PDB entry 1XVD | X-ray diffraction, 2.30 A resolution | chains C and E of the 6 polymer chains in the assembly

# Chain C
Protein: Methane monooxygenase component A beta chain
Source organism: Methylococcus capsulatus
Notes: EC 1.14.13.25; fragment: beta subunit
UniProtKB: P18798 (MEMB_METCA); numbering as in UniProt (aligned over 1-389)
Chain sequence (389 residues; numbered 1 to 389; the number before each row is that of its first residue):
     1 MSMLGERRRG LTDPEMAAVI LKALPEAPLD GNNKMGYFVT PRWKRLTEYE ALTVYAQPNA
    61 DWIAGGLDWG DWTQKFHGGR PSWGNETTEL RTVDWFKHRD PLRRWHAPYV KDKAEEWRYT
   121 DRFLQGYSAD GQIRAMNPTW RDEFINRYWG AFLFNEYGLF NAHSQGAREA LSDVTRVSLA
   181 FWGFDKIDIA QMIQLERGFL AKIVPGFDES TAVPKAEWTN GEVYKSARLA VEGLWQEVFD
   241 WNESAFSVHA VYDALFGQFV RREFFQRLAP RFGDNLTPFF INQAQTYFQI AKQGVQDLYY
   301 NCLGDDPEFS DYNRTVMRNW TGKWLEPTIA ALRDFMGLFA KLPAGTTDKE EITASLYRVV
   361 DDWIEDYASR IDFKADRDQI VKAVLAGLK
Disordered / not traced: 1

# Chain E
Protein: Methane monooxygenase component A gamma chain
Source organism: Methylococcus capsulatus
Notes: EC 1.14.13.25; fragment: gamma subunit
UniProtKB: P11987 (MEMG_METCA); residues 1-170 here correspond to UniProt positions 0-169 (UniProt number = residue number - 1)
Chain sequence (170 residues; numbered 1 to 170; the number before each row is that of its first residue):
     1 MAKLGIHSND TRDAWVNKIA QLNTLEKAAE MLKQFRMDHT TPFRNSYELD NDYLWIEAKL
    61 EEKVAVLKAR AFNEVDFRHK TAFGEDAKSV LDGTVAKMNA AKDKWEAEKI HIGFRQAYKP
   121 PIMPVNYFLD GERQLGTRLM ELRNLNYYDT PLEELRKQRG VRVVHLQSPH
Disordered / not traced: 1-2, 169-170

# How chain C and chain E interact
Pairs across the interface (57):
  D61(C) - H7(E)  salt bridge
  D61(C) - R12(E)  salt bridge
  D61(C) - W55(E)
  W62(C) - L54(E)
  W62(C) - W55(E)
  W62(C) - A58(E)
  L67(C) - H7(E)
  D68(C) - H7(E)
  W69(C) - I6(E)  hydrophobic
  G70(C) - L54(E)
  D71(C) - Y53(E)
  D71(C) - L54(E)
  H77(C) - H111(E)
  H77(C) - M140(E)
  H77(C) - R143(E)  hydrogen bond
  G78(C) - H111(E)
  G78(C) - I112(E)
  G78(C) - R115(E)
  G78(C) - L139(E)
  G79(C) - R115(E)
  R80(C) - R115(E)
  R80(C) - E132(E)
  P81(C) - R115(E)
  N85(C) - A58(E)
  N85(C) - E61(E)
  E86(C) - R115(E)  salt bridge
  E86(C) - K119(E)
  E86(C) - P120(E)
  E86(C) - V125(E)
  E86(C) - F128(E)
  T87(C) - V125(E)
  T87(C) - L129(E)
  T88(C) - V125(E)
  E89(C) - P124(E)
  E89(C) - V125(E)  hydrogen bond (side chain-backbone)
  R91(C) - A58(E)
  R91(C) - E61(E)  salt bridge
  V238(C) - N126(E)
  F239(C) - N126(E)  hydrogen bond (backbone-side chain)
  F239(C) - L129(E)
  F239(C) - D130(E)
  D240(C) - N126(E)  hydrogen bond (backbone-side chain)
  E243(C) - N126(E)  hydrogen bond
  F309(C) - E62(E)
  F309(C) - V66(E)  hydrophobic
  Y312(C) - A65(E)
  Y312(C) - V66(E)  hydrophobic
  Y312(C) - A69(E)  hydrophobic
  Y312(C) - F77(E)
  T315(C) - A69(E)
  V316(C) - F77(E)  hydrophobic
  R318(C) - E74(E)
  N319(C) - E74(E)  hydrogen bond (side chain-backbone)
  N319(C) - F77(E)
  N319(C) - R78(E)  hydrogen bond
  K323(C) - R78(E)
  K323(C) - N126(E)
Interface residues without a listed pair, chain C (32 interface residues in all): Q165, E237, E308
Interface residues without a listed pair, chain E (33 interface residues in all): P121, R133, N144

# Overview
Chain C and chain E form an interface of 32 and 33 residues respectively; the contacts include 7 hydrogen
bonds and 4 salt bridges. Among the polar pairs are D61(C)-H7(E), D61(C)-R12(E) and E86(C)-R115(E).
Here chain C is Methane monooxygenase component A beta chain and chain E is Methane monooxygenase component A
gamma chain, both from Methylococcus capsulatus. Entry 1XVD (Soluble methane monooxygenase hydroxylase:
4-fluorophenol soaked structure) was determined by X-ray diffraction (same publication as 1XU3, 1XU5, 1XVB,
1XVC, 1XVE, 1XVF and 1XVG).
